PDB entry 4ANG | X-ray diffraction, 3.50 A resolution | chains C and S of the 5 polymer chains in the assembly

[Chain C]
Molecule: Coat protein
Source organism: Pseudomonas phage PRR1
UniProt: P03616 (COAT_BPPRR); residues 1-131 here = UniProt positions 1-131
Sequence (131 residues; row label = number of the first residue in the row):
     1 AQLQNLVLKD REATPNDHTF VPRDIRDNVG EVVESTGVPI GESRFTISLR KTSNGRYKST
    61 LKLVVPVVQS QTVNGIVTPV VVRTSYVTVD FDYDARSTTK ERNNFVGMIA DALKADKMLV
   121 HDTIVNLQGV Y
Construct notes: conflict Lys-117 (Leu in P03616)
Metal / ion sites: Ca2+: Gln-2 (shared with 1 residue of chain B)
UniProt features mapped onto this chain:
  - binding site (Ca(2+)): Gln-2, Tyr-131

[Chain S]
Molecule: 20-nt RNA strand
Sequence (20 nucleotides; numbered 1 to 20; the number before each row is that of its first residue):
     1 CCAUAAGGAG CUACCUAUGG
Unresolved in the structure: 1-3, 11, 18-20

[Chain C / chain S interface]
Pairs across the interface (8; chain C residue first):
  Val-29(C) with A13(S), base contact
  Arg-44(C) with U12(S), hydrogen bond to the phosphate
  Thr-46(C) with A13(S), hydrogen bond to the base
  Ile-47(C) with A13(S), base contact
  Ser-48(C) with A13(S), hydrogen bond to the base
  Thr-60(C) with A13(S), hydrogen bond to the base
  Lys-62(C) with A13(S), hydrogen bond to the sugar
  Tyr-86(C) with U12(S), base contact
Interface residues without a listed pair, chain S (4 interface residues in all): G10, C14

[In short]
Chain C and chain S form an interface of 8 and 4 residues respectively; the contacts include 5 hydrogen bonds.
Among the polar pairs are Thr-46(C)/A13(S), Ser-48(C)/A13(S) and Thr-60(C)/A13(S). UniProt lists Ca2+-binding
residues Gln-2(C) and Tyr-131(C) on chain C.
Here chain C is Coat protein (Pseudomonas phage PRR1) and chain S is a 20-nt RNA strand. Entry 4ANG (Small RNA
phage PRR1 in complex with an RNA operator fragment) was determined by X-ray diffraction.
